4MH7 - chain A; structure by X-ray diffraction, 2.51 A resolution.

== Chain A ==
Molecule: Tyrosine-protein kinase Mer
Organism: Homo sapiens
Notes: EC 2.7.10.1; fragment: catalytic domain
Reference sequence: Q12866 (MERTK_HUMAN); residues 570-864 here = UniProt positions 570-864
Chain sequence (313 residues; each row starts with the number of its first residue):
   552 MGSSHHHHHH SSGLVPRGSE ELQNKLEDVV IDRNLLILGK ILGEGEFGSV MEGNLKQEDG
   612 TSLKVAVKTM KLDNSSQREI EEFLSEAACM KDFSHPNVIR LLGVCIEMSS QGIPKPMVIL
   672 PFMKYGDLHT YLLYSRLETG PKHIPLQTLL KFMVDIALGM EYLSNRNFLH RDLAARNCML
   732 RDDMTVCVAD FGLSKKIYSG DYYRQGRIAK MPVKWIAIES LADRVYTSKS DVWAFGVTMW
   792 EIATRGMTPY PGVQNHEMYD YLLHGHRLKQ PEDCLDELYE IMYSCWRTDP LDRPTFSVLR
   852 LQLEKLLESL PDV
Not modelled in the structure: 552-576, 621-637, 743-762, 862-864
Differences from the reference sequence: expression tag (552-569)
UniProt features mapped onto this chain:
  - active site: Asp-723 (Proton acceptor)
  - binding site (ATP): Leu-593 to Val-601, Lys-615
  - modified residue (Phosphotyrosine): Tyr-749, Tyr-753, Tyr-754
  - natural variant: Ser-661 (S661C: In RP38), Ala-708 (A708S: In a head &)
Ion coordination: Mg2+ site 1: Asn-728, Asp-741; Mg2+ site 2: Glu-823 (shared with 3 residues of chain B)
Small-molecule neighbours: MH7 (N-butyl-2-(butylamino)-4-[(trans-4-hydroxycyclohexyl)amino]-N-methylpyrimidine-5-carboxamide): Leu-593, Gly-594, Glu-595, Gly-596, Val-601, Ala-617, Ile-650, Leu-671, Pro-672, Phe-673, Met-674, Lys-675, Tyr-676, Gly-677, Met-730, Ala-740
Reported in the primary citation:
  - binding site for MH7: Pro-672, Met-674
  - specificity-determining residues: Ile-650 (proposed by the authors, not directly observed)

== Summary ==
Ligands of chain A: compound MH7. Asn-728 and Asp-741 form the Mg2+ site 1. From UniProt: active-site residue
Asp-723 and 10 ATP-binding residues. From the paper: a binding site for MH7 at Pro-672 and Met-674; the
specificity determinant Ile-650.
Chain A is Tyrosine-protein kinase Mer (Homo sapiens); the structure, Crystal structure of the catalytic
domain of the proto-oncogene tyrosine-protein kinase MER in complex with inhibitor ..., was determined by
X-ray diffraction (same publication as 4MHA).
